8X4Q - chains A and B; structure by X-ray diffraction, 2.55 A resolution.

# Chain A
Name: L-tryptophan decarboxylase
From: Psilocybe cubensis
Reference sequence: P0DPA6 (PSID_PSICU); numbering as in UniProt (aligned over 1-402)
Sequence (402 residues; row label = number of the first residue in the row):
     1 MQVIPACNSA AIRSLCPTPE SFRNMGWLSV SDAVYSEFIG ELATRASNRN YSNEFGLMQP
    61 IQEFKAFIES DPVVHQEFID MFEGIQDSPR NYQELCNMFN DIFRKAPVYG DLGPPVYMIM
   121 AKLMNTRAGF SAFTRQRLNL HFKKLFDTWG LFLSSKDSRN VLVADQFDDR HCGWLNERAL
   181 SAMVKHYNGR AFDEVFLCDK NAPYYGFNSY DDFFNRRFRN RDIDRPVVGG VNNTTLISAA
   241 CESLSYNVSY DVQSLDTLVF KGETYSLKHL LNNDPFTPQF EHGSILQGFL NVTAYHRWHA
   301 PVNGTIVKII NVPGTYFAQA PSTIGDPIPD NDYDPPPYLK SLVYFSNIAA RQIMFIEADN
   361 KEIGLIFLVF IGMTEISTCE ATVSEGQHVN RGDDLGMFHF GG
Disordered / not traced: 1-52
What the authors report for this chain:
  - catalytic residues: His296
  - catalytic residues: Glu242 (proposed by the authors, not directly observed)
  - self-association interface (contacts with another copy of this molecule): Phe130, Thr134, Arg135, Gln136, Arg137, Asn139, Asp251, Gln253, Ser254, Asp256, Thr257, Val259, Phe260, Lys261, Pro321, Tyr344, Ile348
  - mutagenesis - G402A: unchanged catalytic activity on L-tryptophan
  - mutagenesis - W27A: increased catalytic activity on L-tryptophan
  - mutagenesis - L112A, F289A, Y338A: increased catalytic activity
  - mutagenesis - Y117A: decreased catalytic activity
  - mutagenesis - L290A, H296A: abolished catalytic activity on L-tryptophan
  - mutagenesis - P114G, M373A, F398A: decreased stability

# Chain B
Name: L-tryptophan decarboxylase
From: Psilocybe cubensis
Notes: EC 4.1.1.105
Reference sequence: P0DPA6 (PSID_PSICU); residues 503-538 here correspond to UniProt positions 404-439 (UniProt number = residue number - 99)
Sequence (37 residues; row label = number of the first residue in the row; note: 1 number in that range is skipped by the numbering (no residue carries it; nothing is unmodelled there)):
   501 X
   503 SFALGLRKDC RAEIVEKFTE PGTVIRINEV VAALKA
Disordered / not traced: 538
Glycans and other covalent adducts: covalent link PYR_501-Ser503
Modified residues: PYR (pyruvic acid) at position 501
Construct notes: modified residue (501)

# How chain A and chain B interact
Pairs across the interface (111; chain A residue first):
  His186(A) - Val526(B)
  His186(A) - Arg528(B)
  Phe218(A) - Ile529(B)  hydrophobic
  Arg221(A) - Asn530(B)
  Arg225(A) - Arg528(B)
  Arg225(A) - Ile529(B)
  Arg225(A) - Asn530(B)  hydrogen bond (backbone-side chain)
  Pro226(A) - Asn530(B)
  Val227(A) - Asn530(B)
  Val228(A) - Asn530(B)
  Val228(A) - Glu531(B)
  Val228(A) - Val532(B)  hydrophobic
  Thr235(A) - Ala535(B)
  Thr235(A) - Leu536(B)  hydrogen bond (backbone-backbone)
  Leu236(A) - Val532(B)  hydrophobic
  Leu236(A) - Ala534(B)
  Leu236(A) - Ala535(B)  hydrophobic
  Ile237(A) - Leu506(B)  hydrophobic
  Ile237(A) - Leu508(B)  hydrophobic
  Ile237(A) - Ala514(B)  hydrophobic
  Ile237(A) - Val532(B)
  Ile237(A) - Val533(B)  hydrogen bond (backbone-backbone)
  Ile237(A) - Ala534(B)  hydrogen bond (backbone-backbone)
  Ser238(A) - Asn530(B)  hydrogen bond (side chain-backbone)
  Ser238(A) - Glu531(B)
  Ser238(A) - Val533(B)
  Ala239(A) - Ile527(B)  hydrophobic
  Ala239(A) - Arg528(B)
  Ala239(A) - Ile529(B)
  Ala239(A) - Asn530(B)  hydrogen bond (backbone-backbone)
  Ala239(A) - Glu531(B)  hydrogen bond (backbone-backbone)
  Ala239(A) - Val533(B)  hydrophobic
  Ala240(A) - Ile529(B)
  Cys241(A) - Phe504(B)  hydrophobic
  Cys241(A) - Ile527(B)
  Cys241(A) - Ile529(B)
  Glu242(A) - Ile527(B)
  Glu242(A) - Arg528(B)
  Glu242(A) - Ile529(B)  hydrogen bond (side chain-backbone)
  Ser243(A) - Phe504(B)
  Ser243(A) - Val526(B)
  Ser243(A) - Ile527(B)  hydrogen bond (backbone-backbone)
  Leu244(A) - Thr525(B)
  Leu244(A) - Val526(B)  hydrophobic
  Ser245(A) - Phe520(B)
  Ser245(A) - Glu522(B)  hydrogen bond (side chain-backbone)
  Ser245(A) - Pro523(B)
  Ser245(A) - Gly524(B)  hydrogen bond (backbone-backbone)
  Ser245(A) - Thr525(B)  hydrogen bond (backbone-backbone)
  Ser245(A) - Ile527(B)
  Tyr246(A) - Pro523(B)
  Val248(A) - Ile516(B)  hydrophobic
  Val248(A) - Phe520(B)
  Val248(A) - Thr521(B)
  Tyr250(A) - Thr521(B)
  Gln279(A) - Arg509(B)
  Phe280(A) - Gly507(B)
  Phe280(A) - Leu508(B)
  Phe280(A) - Arg509(B)
  His282(A) - Lys510(B)
  Gly283(A) - Leu508(B)
  Gly283(A) - Lys510(B)
  Ser284(A) - Leu506(B)
  Ser284(A) - Gly507(B)
  Ser284(A) - Leu508(B)  hydrogen bond (backbone-backbone)
  Ser284(A) - Ile516(B)
  Ile285(A) - Ala505(B)  hydrophobic
  Ile285(A) - Leu506(B)
  Leu286(A) - Phe504(B)
  Leu286(A) - Ala505(B)
  Leu286(A) - Leu506(B)  hydrogen bond (backbone-backbone)
  Leu286(A) - Val533(B)  hydrophobic
  Gln287(A) - Ser503(B)  hydrogen bond
  Gln287(A) - Phe504(B)
  Gly288(A) - Ser503(B)  hydrogen bond (backbone-side chain)
  Gly288(A) - Phe504(B)  hydrogen bond (backbone-backbone)
  Phe289(A) - PYR_501(B)
  Leu290(A) - PYR_501(B)  hydrogen bond (backbone-backbone)
  Leu290(A) - Ser503(B)
  Tyr295(A) - Ile529(B)  hydrophobic
  Arg297(A) - Ile529(B)
  His299(A) - Ile529(B)
  His299(A) - Asn530(B)  hydrogen bond
  Leu342(A) - Ser503(B)
  Asn360(A) - Leu536(B)
  Glu362(A) - Cys512(B)
  Glu362(A) - Arg513(B)
  Ile363(A) - Arg509(B)  hydrogen bond (backbone-side chain)
  Ile363(A) - Cys512(B)
  Ile363(A) - Leu536(B)  hydrophobic
  Gly364(A) - Arg509(B)
  Leu365(A) - Arg509(B)  hydrogen bond (backbone-side chain)
  Ile366(A) - Leu506(B)  hydrophobic
  Ile366(A) - Gly507(B)
  Ile366(A) - Leu508(B)  hydrophobic
  Phe367(A) - Ala505(B)
  Phe367(A) - Leu506(B)
  Phe367(A) - Gly507(B)  hydrogen bond (backbone-backbone)
  Leu368(A) - Ala505(B)
  Leu368(A) - Leu506(B)  hydrophobic
  Val369(A) - Phe504(B)
  Val369(A) - Ala505(B)  hydrogen bond (backbone-backbone)
  Phe370(A) - Ser503(B)
  Phe370(A) - Phe504(B)  hydrophobic
  Ile371(A) - PYR_501(B)
  Ile371(A) - Ser503(B)  hydrogen bond (backbone-backbone)
  Ile371(A) - Phe504(B)
  Met373(A) - PYR_501(B)
  Ile376(A) - PYR_501(B)
  Gly392(A) - Asn530(B)
  Phe398(A) - Ser503(B)
Also at the interface, not in a pair above, chain A (56 interface residues in all): Asn188, Glu281, Pro301, Gly372, Arg391

# Summary
56 residues of chain A and 30 residues of chain B are in contact, with 24 hydrogen bonds. Among the polar
pairs are Arg225(A)-Asn530(B), Ser238(A)-Asn530(B) and Glu242(A)-Ile529(B). From the paper: catalytic residues
His296(A) and Glu242(A); L112A, F289A and Y338A of chain A increase catalytic activity; 11 substitutions were
tested in all.
Here chain A is L-tryptophan decarboxylase and chain B is L-tryptophan decarboxylase, both from Psilocybe
cubensis. Entry 8X4Q (Apo structure of L-tryptophan specific decarboxylase PsiD) was determined by X-ray
diffraction (same publication as 8X4S and 8ZIA).
